PDB entry 6UUB | X-ray diffraction, 3.96 A resolution | chains CCC and DDD of the 8 polymer chains in the assembly

# Chain CCC
Molecule: DNA-directed RNA polymerase subunit beta
Source organism: Escherichia coli
Notes: EC 2.7.7.6
UniProt: P0A8V4 (RPOB_ECO57); numbering as in UniProt (aligned over 1-1342)
Sequence (1342 residues; row label = number of the first residue in the row):
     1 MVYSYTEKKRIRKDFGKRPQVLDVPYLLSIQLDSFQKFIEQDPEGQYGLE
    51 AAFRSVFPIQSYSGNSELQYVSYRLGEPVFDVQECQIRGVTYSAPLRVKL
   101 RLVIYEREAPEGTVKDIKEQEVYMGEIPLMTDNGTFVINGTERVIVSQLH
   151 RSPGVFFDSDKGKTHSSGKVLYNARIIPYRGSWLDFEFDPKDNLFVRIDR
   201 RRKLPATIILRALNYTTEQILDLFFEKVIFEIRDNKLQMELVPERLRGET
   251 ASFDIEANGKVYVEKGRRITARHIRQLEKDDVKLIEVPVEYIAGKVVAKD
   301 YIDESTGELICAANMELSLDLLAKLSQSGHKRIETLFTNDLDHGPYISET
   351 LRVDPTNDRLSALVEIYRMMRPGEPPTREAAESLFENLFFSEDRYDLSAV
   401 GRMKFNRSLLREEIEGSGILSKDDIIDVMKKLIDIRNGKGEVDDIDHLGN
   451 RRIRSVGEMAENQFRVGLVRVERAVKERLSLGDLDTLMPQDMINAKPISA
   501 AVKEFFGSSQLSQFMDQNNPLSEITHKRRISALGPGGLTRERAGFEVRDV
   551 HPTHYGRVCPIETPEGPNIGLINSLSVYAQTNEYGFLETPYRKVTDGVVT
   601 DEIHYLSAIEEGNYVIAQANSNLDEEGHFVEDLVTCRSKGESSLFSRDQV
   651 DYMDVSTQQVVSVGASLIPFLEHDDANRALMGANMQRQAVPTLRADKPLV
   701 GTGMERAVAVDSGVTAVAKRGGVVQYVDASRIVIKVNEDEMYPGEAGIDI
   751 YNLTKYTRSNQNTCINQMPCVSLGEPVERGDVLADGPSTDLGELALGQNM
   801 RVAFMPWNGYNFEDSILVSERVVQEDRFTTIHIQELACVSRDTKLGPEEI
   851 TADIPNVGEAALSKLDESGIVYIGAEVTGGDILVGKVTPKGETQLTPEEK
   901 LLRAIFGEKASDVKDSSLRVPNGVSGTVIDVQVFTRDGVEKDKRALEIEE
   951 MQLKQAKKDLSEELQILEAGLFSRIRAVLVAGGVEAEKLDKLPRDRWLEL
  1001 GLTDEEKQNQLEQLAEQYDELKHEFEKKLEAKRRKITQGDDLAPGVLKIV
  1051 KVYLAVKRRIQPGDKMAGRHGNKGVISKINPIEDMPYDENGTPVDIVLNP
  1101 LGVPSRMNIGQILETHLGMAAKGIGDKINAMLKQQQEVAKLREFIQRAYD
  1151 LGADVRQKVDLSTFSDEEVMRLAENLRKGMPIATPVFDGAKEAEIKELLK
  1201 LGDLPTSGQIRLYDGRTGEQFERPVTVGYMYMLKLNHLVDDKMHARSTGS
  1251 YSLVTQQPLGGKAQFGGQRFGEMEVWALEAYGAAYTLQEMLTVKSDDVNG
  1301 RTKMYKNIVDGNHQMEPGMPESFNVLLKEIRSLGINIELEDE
Disordered / not traced: 1-2
Bound ions: Mg2+: E813 (together with UTP)
Residues lining bound ligands: UTP (uridine 5'-triphosphate): E813, S1105, R1106
UniProt features mapped onto this chain:
  - modified residue (N6-acetyllysine): K1022, K1200

# Chain DDD
Molecule: DNA-directed RNA polymerase subunit beta'
Source organism: Escherichia coli
Notes: EC 2.7.7.6
UniProt: P0A8T7 (RPOC_ECOLI); numbering as in UniProt (aligned over 1-1407)
Sequence (1407 residues; each row starts with the number of its first residue):
     1 MKDLLKFLKAQTKTEEFDAIKIALASPDMIRSWSFGEVKKPETINYRTFK
    51 PERDGLFCARIFGPVKDYECLCGKYKRLKHRGVICEKCGVEVTQTKVRRE
   101 RMGHIELASPTAHIWFLKSLPSRIGLLLDMPLRDIERVLYFESYVVIEGG
   151 MTNLERQQILTEEQYLDALEEFGDEFDAKMGAEAIQALLKSMDLEQECEQ
   201 LREELNETNSETKRKKLTKRIKLLEAFVQSGNKPEWMILTVLPVLPPDLR
   251 PLVPLDGGRFATSDLNDLYRRVINRNNRLKRLLDLAAPDIIVRNEKRMLQ
   301 EAVDALLDNGRRGRAITGSNKRPLKSLADMIKGKQGRFRQNLLGKRVDYS
   351 GRSVITVGPYLRLHQCGLPKKMALELFKPFIYGKLELRGLATTIKAAKKM
   401 VEREEAVVWDILDEVIREHPVLLNRAPTLHRLGIQAFEPVLIEGKAIQLH
   451 PLVCAAYNADFDGDQMAVHVPLTLEAQLEARALMMSTNNILSPANGEPII
   501 VPSQDVVLGLYYMTRDCVNAKGEGMVLTGPKEAERLYRSGLASLHARVKV
   551 RITEYEKDANGELVAKTSLKDTTVGRAILWMIVPKGLPYSIVNQALGKKA
   601 ISKMLNTCYRILGLKPTVIFADQIMYTGFAYAARSGASVGIDDMVIPEKK
   651 HEIISEAEAEVAEIQEQFQSGLVTAGERYNKVIDIWAAANDRVSKAMMDN
   701 LQTETVINRDGQEEKQVSFNSIYMMADSGARGSAAQIRQLAGMRGLMAKP
   751 DGSIIETPITANFREGLNVLQYFISTHGARKGLADTALKTANSGYLTRRL
   801 VDVAQDLVVTEDDCGTHEGIMMTPVIEGGDVKEPLRDRVLGRVTAEDVLK
   851 PGTADILVPRNTLLHEQWCDLLEENSVDAVKVRSVVSCDTDFGVCAHCYG
   901 RDLARGHIINKGEAIGVIAAQSIGEPGTQLTMRTFHIGGAASRAAAESSI
   951 QVKNKGSIKLSNVKSVVNSSGKLVITSRNTELKLIDEFGRTKESYKVPYG
  1001 AVLAKGDGEQVAGGETVANWDPHTMPVITEVSGFVRFTDMIDGQTITRQT
  1051 DELTGLSSLVVLDSAERTAGGKDLRPALKIVDAQGNDVLIPGTDMPAQYF
  1101 LPGKAIVQLEDGVQISSGDTLARIPQESGGTKDITGGLPRVADLFEARRP
  1151 KEPAILAEISGIVSFGKETKGKRRLVITPVDGSDPYEEMIPKWRQLNVFE
  1201 GERVERGDVISDGPEAPHDILRLRGVHAVTRYIVNEVQDVYRLQGVKIND
  1251 KHIEVIVRQMLRKATIVNAGSSDFLEGEQVEYSRVKIANRELEANGKVGA
  1301 TYSRDLLGITKASLATESFISAASFQETTRVLTEAAVAGKRDELRGLKEN
  1351 VIVGRLIPAGTGYAYHQDRMRRRAAGEAPAAPQVTAEDASASLAELLNAG
  1401 LGGSDNE
Disordered / not traced: 1-14, 932-943, 1377-1407
Bound ions: Zn2+ site 1: C72, C85, C88; Mg2+: D460, D462, D464; Zn2+ site 2: C814, C895
Residues lining bound ligands: UTP (uridine 5'-triphosphate): R425, N458, D460, R731, T786
UniProt features mapped onto this chain:
  - binding site (Zn(2+)): C70, C72, C85, C88, C814, C888, C895, C898
  - binding site (Mg(2+)): D460, D462, D464
  - modified residue: K983 (N6-acetyllysine)
  - mutagenesis: Q504 (Q504P: Resistant to antibiotics salinamide A and B), N690 (N690D: Resistant to antibiotics salinamide A and B), M697 (M697V: Resistant to antibiotics salinamide A and B), A735 (A735T: Resistant to antibiotics salinamide A and B), R738 (R738C/H/P/S: Resistant to antibiotics salinamide A and B), A748 (A748E: Resistant to antibiotics salinamide A and B), P758 (P758S/T: Resistant to antibiotics salinamide A and B), F763 (F763C: Resistant to antibiotics salinamide A and B), S775 (S775A: Resistant to antibiotics salinamide A and B), A779 (A779T/V: Resistant to antibiotics salinamide A and B), R780 (R780C: Resistant to antibiotics salinamide A and B), G782 (G782A/C: Resistant to antibiotics salinamide A and B), 1 further mutagenesis entry in UniProt

# Interface between chain CCC and chain DDD
Contacting residue pairs - 348 pairs, chain CCC then chain DDD:
  S167(CCC) with S1064(DDD); A1065(DDD)
  G168(CCC) with A1065(DDD)
  R268(CCC) with R1048(DDD)
  D340(CCC) with T1068(DDD)
  R548(CCC) with R780(DDD), hydrogen bond (backbone-side chain); L788(DDD)
  D549(CCC) with P750(DDD)
  V550(CCC) with T776(DDD); H777(DDD), hydrogen bond (backbone-side chain); R780(DDD)
  H551(CCC) with F773(DDD)
  P552(CCC) with F773(DDD), hydrophobic; H777(DDD)
  Y555(CCC) with L770(DDD); F773(DDD), hydrophobic
  C559(CCC) with R780(DDD)
  P560(CCC) with T776(DDD); R780(DDD), hydrogen bond (backbone-side chain)
  I561(CCC) with Y772(DDD), hydrophobic
  T563(CCC) with R780(DDD)
  I569(CCC) with L783(DDD)
  N573(CCC) with R780(DDD)
  Q618(CCC) with N768(DDD); V769(DDD); L770(DDD)
  N620(CCC) with N768(DDD); V769(DDD)
  T657(CCC) with V769(DDD)
  V660(CCC) with V769(DDD), hydrophobic; F773(DDD), hydrophobic
  L671(CCC) with Y772(DDD)
  E672(CCC) with G766(DDD); L767(DDD), hydrogen bond (backbone-backbone)
  H673(CCC) with F763(DDD), hydrogen bond (side chain-backbone); R764(DDD), hydrogen bond (side chain-backbone); E765(DDD); G766(DDD), hydrogen bond (side chain-backbone)
  D674(CCC) with F763(DDD); Y772(DDD), hydrogen bond (backbone-side chain)
  D675(CCC) with R744(DDD), salt bridge; F763(DDD); Y772(DDD), hydrogen bond (backbone-side chain)
  A676(CCC) with Y772(DDD), hydrogen bond (backbone-side chain); A779(DDD), hydrophobic
  N677(CCC) with A779(DDD); L783(DDD)
  A679(CCC) with Y772(DDD)
  F804(CCC) with A637(DDD); S638(DDD), hydrogen bond (backbone-side chain)
  M805(CCC) with A637(DDD)
  P806(CCC) with D505(DDD); A632(DDD); A633(DDD), hydrophobic; A637(DDD)
  W807(CCC) with A633(DDD)
  N808(CCC) with P359(DDD)
  G809(CCC) with V357(DDD); P359(DDD)
  Y810(CCC) with V357(DDD); P359(DDD), hydrophobic; Y360(DDD)
  N811(CCC) with D505(DDD)
  F812(CCC) with V357(DDD), hydrophobic; F461(DDD), hydrophobic; Q504(DDD); D505(DDD); F629(DDD), hydrophobic
  E813(CCC) with D460(DDD); F461(DDD)
  D814(CCC) with F461(DDD); R731(DDD), salt bridge
  S815(CCC) with V357(DDD); F461(DDD)
  R841(CCC) with D256(DDD), hydrogen bond (side chain-backbone); G257(DDD)
  K844(CCC) with R47(DDD); F49(DDD)
  E892(CCC) with E69(DDD); K76(DDD), salt bridge
  Q894(CCC) with E69(DDD), hydrogen bond; R77(DDD), hydrogen bond
  Q1061(CCC) with K445(DDD)
  P1062(CCC) with A446(DDD)
  G1063(CCC) with V354(DDD); A446(DDD)
  K1065(CCC) with D462(DDD)
  K1073(CCC) with D462(DDD)
  V1075(CCC) with V354(DDD), hydrophobic; I355(DDD); T356(DDD); F461(DDD); D462(DDD); G463(DDD)
  I1076(CCC) with T356(DDD)
  S1077(CCC) with T356(DDD); V357(DDD)
  N1099(CCC) with D505(DDD)
  P1100(CCC) with A637(DDD); V639(DDD); M725(DDD)
  L1101(CCC) with Q504(DDD); D505(DDD); M725(DDD), hydrophobic; R731(DDD), hydrogen bond (backbone-side chain)
  V1103(CCC) with V639(DDD), hydrophobic
  P1104(CCC) with M725(DDD), hydrophobic
  S1105(CCC) with R731(DDD)
  R1106(CCC) with R731(DDD)
  M1107(CCC) with Q736(DDD); F763(DDD), hydrophobic
  I1109(CCC) with M644(DDD), hydrophobic
  I1112(CCC) with V639(DDD)
  L1113(CCC) with I641(DDD), hydrophobic
  F1187(CCC) with L767(DDD); N768(DDD); Y772(DDD), hydrophobic
  K1191(CCC) with E765(DDD)
  E1192(CCC) with I641(DDD); R764(DDD), salt bridge
  K1196(CCC) with D642(DDD), salt bridge
  Q1209(CCC) with S638(DDD); G640(DDD); D643(DDD), hydrogen bond
  E1222(CCC) with Y537(DDD), hydrogen bond; R634(DDD), hydrogen bond (backbone-backbone); S635(DDD)
  R1223(CCC) with Y512(DDD); S635(DDD), hydrogen bond (side chain-backbone); G636(DDD); A637(DDD); F719(DDD); S721(DDD), hydrogen bond; M724(DDD)
  P1224(CCC) with G636(DDD)
  V1225(CCC) with G636(DDD); S638(DDD)
  T1226(CCC) with S638(DDD), hydrogen bond (backbone-side chain); V639(DDD); G640(DDD)
  V1239(CCC) with K445(DDD)
  D1240(CCC) with K445(DDD)
  K1242(CCC) with R352(DDD); Q465(DDD)
  M1243(CCC) with R352(DDD); S353(DDD); P369(DDD), hydrophobic; M372(DDD), hydrophobic; K445(DDD)
  H1244(CCC) with G351(DDD); R352(DDD), hydrogen bond (backbone-backbone); M372(DDD)
  A1245(CCC) with S350(DDD); M372(DDD); E375(DDD)
  R1246(CCC) with D348(DDD), salt bridge; Y349(DDD), hydrogen bond (backbone-backbone); S350(DDD), hydrogen bond (backbone-backbone); L376(DDD)
  S1247(CCC) with D348(DDD); Y349(DDD), hydrogen bond (backbone-backbone); E375(DDD), hydrogen bond (side chain-backbone); L376(DDD); K378(DDD)
  T1248(CCC) with D348(DDD); Y349(DDD)
  Y1251(CCC) with D348(DDD), hydrogen bond
  L1253(CCC) with R99(DDD)
  V1254(CCC) with R99(DDD), hydrogen bond (backbone-side chain); D248(DDD); L249(DDD), hydrophobic
  T1255(CCC) with N341(DDD)
  Q1256(CCC) with R99(DDD)
  Q1257(CCC) with N341(DDD), hydrogen bond; G344(DDD); K345(DDD)
  P1258(CCC) with R346(DDD); V347(DDD); D348(DDD)
  L1259(CCC) with R346(DDD)
  F1265(CCC) with E375(DDD)
  G1267(CCC) with R346(DDD); V347(DDD); S350(DDD)
  Q1268(CCC) with K345(DDD); R346(DDD); V347(DDD), hydrogen bond (backbone-backbone); S350(DDD), hydrogen bond (backbone-side chain); G351(DDD); R352(DDD)
  R1269(CCC) with R339(DDD); Q340(DDD), hydrogen bond (side chain-backbone); G344(DDD), hydrogen bond (side chain-backbone); K345(DDD); R346(DDD)
  F1270(CCC) with G344(DDD); K345(DDD), hydrogen bond (backbone-backbone); I434(DDD), hydrophobic; H469(DDD)
  G1271(CCC) with G344(DDD)
  E1272(CCC) with R339(DDD); R798(DDD), salt bridge
  M1273(CCC) with T428(DDD)
  E1274(CCC) with N424(DDD); T428(DDD)
  V1275(CCC) with L343(DDD)
  W1276(CCC) with R798(DDD); V801(DDD); Q805(DDD); V917(DDD), hydrophobic; Q921(DDD)
  A1277(CCC) with T428(DDD); R431(DDD); Q921(DDD)
  L1278(CCC) with M484(DDD), hydrophobic
  E1279(CCC) with Q805(DDD); A914(DDD); V917(DDD); L1347(DDD); V1351(DDD)
  A1280(CCC) with R431(DDD); I918(DDD); Q921(DDD)
  Y1281(CCC) with R431(DDD), hydrogen bond (side chain-backbone); L432(DDD); I434(DDD), hydrogen bond (side chain-backbone); Q435(DDD); L483(DDD); M484(DDD), hydrophobic; N489(DDD), hydrogen bond
  G1282(CCC) with L483(DDD); G1360(DDD); T1361(DDD), hydrogen bond (backbone-backbone)
  A1283(CCC) with E479(DDD); L483(DDD); M484(DDD), hydrophobic; T1361(DDD)
  A1284(CCC) with E479(DDD), hydrogen bond (backbone-side chain); L1356(DDD), hydrophobic; I1357(DDD), hydrophobic; T1361(DDD); G1362(DDD)
  Y1285(CCC) with E475(DDD); E479(DDD), hydrogen bond (backbone-side chain); L1356(DDD), hydrophobic; T1361(DDD)
  T1286(CCC) with L422(DDD); A476(DDD); E479(DDD), hydrogen bond
  L1287(CCC) with V1351(DDD), hydrophobic; I1357(DDD), hydrophobic
  Q1288(CCC) with G1354(DDD), hydrogen bond (side chain-backbone); R1355(DDD); L1356(DDD)
  E1289(CCC) with V470(DDD); P471(DDD); L472(DDD), hydrogen bond (side chain-backbone); T473(DDD), hydrogen bond (side chain-backbone); A476(DDD)
  M1290(CCC) with V347(DDD); H469(DDD)
  L1291(CCC) with K345(DDD), hydrogen bond (backbone-side chain); V1351(DDD)
  T1292(CCC) with G1354(DDD)
  V1293(CCC) with D348(DDD)
  K1294(CCC) with V347(DDD); D348(DDD), hydrogen bond (backbone-backbone); Y349(DDD); V470(DDD), hydrogen bond (side chain-backbone); L472(DDD)
  S1295(CCC) with K345(DDD); R346(DDD)
  D1296(CCC) with K345(DDD)
  N1299(CCC) with E15(DDD)
  Y1305(CCC) with Y349(DDD); P379(DDD); Y382(DDD)
  I1308(CCC) with P379(DDD); F380(DDD), hydrophobic
  V1309(CCC) with P379(DDD); Y382(DDD); G383(DDD); I394(DDD), hydrophobic
  H1313(CCC) with F380(DDD); L472(DDD); T473(DDD); L474(DDD), hydrogen bond (backbone-backbone); E475(DDD); Q477(DDD)
  G1318(CCC) with E15(DDD)
  M1319(CCC) with E15(DDD); F17(DDD), hydrophobic; V1353(DDD)
  P1320(CCC) with K345(DDD); V1353(DDD)
  E1321(CCC) with R99(DDD), salt bridge
  S1322(CCC) with N341(DDD), hydrogen bond (side chain-backbone); L342(DDD)
  F1323(CCC) with I20(DDD), hydrophobic; L342(DDD), hydrophobic; I1352(DDD), hydrophobic
  V1325(CCC) with R99(DDD); L249(DDD), hydrophobic; R337(DDD)
  L1326(CCC) with I331(DDD), hydrophobic; R337(DDD); F338(DDD), hydrophobic; L342(DDD), hydrophobic
  K1328(CCC) with E100(DDD), hydrogen bond (side chain-backbone); M102(DDD); L245(DDD)
  E1329(CCC) with M330(DDD); R337(DDD), salt bridge
  R1331(CCC) with W33(DDD); P243(DDD)
  S1332(CCC) with P243(DDD); L245(DDD); L327(DDD)
  L1333(CCC) with H113(DDD), hydrogen bond (backbone-side chain); L307(DDD); L327(DDD), hydrophobic; A328(DDD); I331(DDD), hydrophobic
  G1334(CCC) with A25(DDD), hydrogen bond (backbone-backbone)
  I1335(CCC) with I22(DDD), hydrophobic; A23(DDD); A25(DDD); W115(DDD), hydrophobic
  N1336(CCC) with K21(DDD); I22(DDD); A23(DDD), hydrogen bond (backbone-backbone); L24(DDD); A25(DDD); M29(DDD); W33(DDD)
  I1337(CCC) with K21(DDD)
  E1338(CCC) with I20(DDD); K21(DDD), salt bridge
  L1339(CCC) with A19(DDD)
  E1340(CCC) with F17(DDD); D18(DDD), hydrogen bond (backbone-backbone); A19(DDD), hydrogen bond (backbone-backbone); K21(DDD); R1341(DDD), salt bridge
  D1341(CCC) with F17(DDD); D18(DDD)
  E1342(CCC) with E16(DDD); D18(DDD)
Interface residues without a listed pair, chain CCC (172 interface residues in all): K169, G544, F545, H554, E562, E565, P567, G570, R637, E641, S642, L680, G1074, G1102, H1116, E1219, F1221, G1260, M1304, Q1314, M1315, P1317, N1324, I1330
Interface residues without a listed pair, chain DDD (188 interface residues in all): P251, V253, K371, H430, Q448, P451, C454, A459, A467, S503, L508, R538, A730, G732, Q739, L740, K749, T757, S775, K781, A784, D785, A787, T797, E913, D1042, Q1044, A1336, A1359

# Summary
172 residues of chain CCC and 188 residues of chain DDD are in contact; the contacts include 55 hydrogen bonds
and 11 salt bridges. Polar contacts include D675(CCC)-R744(DDD), D814(CCC)-R731(DDD) and E892(CCC)-K76(DDD).
UTP is bound between chain CCC and chain DDD.
Here chain CCC is DNA-directed RNA polymerase subunit beta and chain DDD is DNA-directed RNA polymerase
subunit beta', both from Escherichia coli. Entry 6UUB (E. coli sigma-S transcription initiation complex with a
mismatching UTP ("Fresh" crystal soaked with UTP for ...) was determined by X-ray diffraction together with
6UTV, 6UTW, 6UTX, 6UTY, 6UTZ, 6UU0 and 11 further entries from the same study.
